Entry 6LEJ (X-ray diffraction, 2.62 A resolution); this record covers chains A and B.

Chain A:
Name: Beta-D-glucuronidase
Organism: Escherichia coli
Notes: EC 3.2.1.31
Reference sequence: W8SYR0 (W8SYR0_ECOLX); numbering as in UniProt (aligned over 1-603)
Amino-acid sequence (606 residues; row label = number of the first residue in the row; numbers below 1 keep their minus sign (Gly-2 is residue -2)):
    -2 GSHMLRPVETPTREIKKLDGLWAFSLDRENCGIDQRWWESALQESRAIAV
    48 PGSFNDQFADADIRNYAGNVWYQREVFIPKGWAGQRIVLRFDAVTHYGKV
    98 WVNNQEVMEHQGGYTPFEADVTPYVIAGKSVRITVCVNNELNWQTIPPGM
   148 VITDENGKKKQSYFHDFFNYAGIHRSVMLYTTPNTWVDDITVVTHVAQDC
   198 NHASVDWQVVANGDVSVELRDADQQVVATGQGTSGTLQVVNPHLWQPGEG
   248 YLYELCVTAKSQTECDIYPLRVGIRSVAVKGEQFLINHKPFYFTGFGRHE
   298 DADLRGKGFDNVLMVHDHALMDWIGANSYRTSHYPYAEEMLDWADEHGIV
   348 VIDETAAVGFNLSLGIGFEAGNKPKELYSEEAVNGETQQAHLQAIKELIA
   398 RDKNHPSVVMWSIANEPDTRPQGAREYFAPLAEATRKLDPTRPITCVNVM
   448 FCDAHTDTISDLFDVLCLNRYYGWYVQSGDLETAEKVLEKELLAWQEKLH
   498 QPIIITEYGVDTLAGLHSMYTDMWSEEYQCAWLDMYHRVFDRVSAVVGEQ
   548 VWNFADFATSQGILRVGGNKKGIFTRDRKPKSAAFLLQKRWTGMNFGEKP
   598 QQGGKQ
Disordered / not traced: 367-368, 600-603
Differences from the reference sequence: expression tag (-2 to 0)
Ligand contacts: CKX ((2S,3S,4R,5R)-4,5-bis(oxidanyl)-2-propyl-piperidine-3-carboxylic acid): Asp163, His330, Leu361, Asn412, Glu413, Met447, Phe448, Asn466, Tyr468, Tyr472, Glu504, Trp549, Phe554, Arg562, Asn566, Lys568
What the authors report for this chain:
  - catalytic residues: Glu413, Glu504 (citing earlier work)
  - binding site for CKX: Glu413, Phe448, Glu504
  - specificity-determining residues: Phe448 (proposed by the authors, not directly observed)

Chain B:
Name: Beta-D-glucuronidase
Organism: Escherichia coli
Notes: EC 3.2.1.31
Reference sequence: W8SYR0 (W8SYR0_ECOLX); residues 1-603 here = UniProt positions 1-603
Amino-acid sequence (603 residues; numbered 1 to 603; the number before each row is that of its first residue):
     1 MLRPVETPTREIKKLDGLWAFSLDRENCGIDQRWWESALQESRAIAVPGS
    51 FNDQFADADIRNYAGNVWYQREVFIPKGWAGQRIVLRFDAVTHYGKVWVN
   101 NQEVMEHQGGYTPFEADVTPYVIAGKSVRITVCVNNELNWQTIPPGMVIT
   151 DENGKKKQSYFHDFFNYAGIHRSVMLYTTPNTWVDDITVVTHVAQDCNHA
   201 SVDWQVVANGDVSVELRDADQQVVATGQGTSGTLQVVNPHLWQPGEGYLY
   251 ELCVTAKSQTECDIYPLRVGIRSVAVKGEQFLINHKPFYFTGFGRHEDAD
   301 LRGKGFDNVLMVHDHALMDWIGANSYRTSHYPYAEEMLDWADEHGIVVID
   351 ETAAVGFNLSLGIGFEAGNKPKELYSEEAVNGETQQAHLQAIKELIARDK
   401 NHPSVVMWSIANEPDTRPQGAREYFAPLAEATRKLDPTRPITCVNVMFCD
   451 AHTDTISDLFDVLCLNRYYGWYVQSGDLETAEKVLEKELLAWQEKLHQPI
   501 IITEYGVDTLAGLHSMYTDMWSEEYQCAWLDMYHRVFDRVSAVVGEQVWN
   551 FADFATSQGILRVGGNKKGIFTRDRKPKSAAFLLQKRWTGMNFGEKPQQG
   601 GKQ
Disordered / not traced: 196-199, 238-244, 367-368, 601-603
Ligand contacts: CKX ((2S,3S,4R,5R)-4,5-bis(oxidanyl)-2-propyl-piperidine-3-carboxylic acid): Asp163, His330, Leu361, Asn412, Glu413, Phe448, Tyr468, Tyr472, Glu504, Trp549, Phe554, Arg562, Asn566, Lys568

Chain A / chain B interface:
Contacting residue pairs (54; chain A residue first):
  Glu6(A) - Asp16(B)
  Thr7(A) - Phe74(B)
  Pro8(A) - Lys77(B)  hydrogen bond (backbone-side chain)
  Thr9(A) - Lys77(B)
  Arg10(A) - Phe74(B)
  Ile12(A) - Glu11(B)
  Ile12(A) - Ile12(B)  hydrophobic
  Lys13(A) - Leu15(B)
  Asp16(A) - Asn308(B)
  Gly17(A) - Asn308(B)
  Leu18(A) - Asn308(B)
  Ala44(A) - Val312(B)
  Ala44(A) - Trp340(B)  hydrophobic
  Ala46(A) - Asn308(B)
  Ala46(A) - Val309(B)
  Asp53(A) - His313(B)  hydrogen bond (backbone-side chain)
  Gln54(A) - Val312(B)
  Gln54(A) - His313(B)
  Phe55(A) - Val312(B)  hydrophobic
  Phe55(A) - Ala316(B)
  Ala56(A) - His313(B)
  Ala56(A) - Leu317(B)  hydrophobic
  Phe74(A) - Glu6(B)
  Phe74(A) - Thr7(B)
  Pro76(A) - Arg10(B)
  Lys77(A) - Arg10(B)
  Gly78(A) - Gly78(B)
  Asp300(A) - Asp574(B)
  Leu301(A) - Val309(B)
  Leu301(A) - Leu310(B)  hydrophobic
  Leu301(A) - His313(B)
  Arg302(A) - Asp307(B)  salt bridge
  Arg302(A) - Val309(B)
  Asp307(A) - Arg302(B)  salt bridge
  Asn308(A) - Gly17(B)
  Asn308(A) - Leu18(B)
  Val309(A) - Ala46(B)  hydrophobic
  Val309(A) - Pro48(B)
  Val309(A) - Gln54(B)
  Val309(A) - Leu301(B)
  Val309(A) - Arg302(B)
  Met311(A) - Leu18(B)  hydrophobic
  Val312(A) - Ala44(B)
  Val312(A) - Gln54(B)
  Val312(A) - Phe55(B)  hydrophobic
  His313(A) - Asp53(B)
  His313(A) - Gln54(B)  hydrogen bond (backbone-backbone)
  His313(A) - Ala56(B)
  His313(A) - Leu301(B)
  Ala316(A) - Phe55(B)
  Leu317(A) - Ala56(B)  hydrophobic
  Trp340(A) - Leu18(B)  hydrophobic
  Trp340(A) - Ala44(B)  hydrophobic
  Asp574(A) - Asp300(B)
Interface residues without a listed pair, chain A (39 interface residues in all): Arg43, Ile45, Pro48, Gln82, Leu310, Arg575
Interface residues without a listed pair, chain B (39 interface residues in all): Lys13, Arg43, Ile45, Arg71, Gly125, Met311, Arg575

Summary:
Chain A and chain B each contribute 39 residues to their interface; the contacts include 3 hydrogen bonds and
2 salt bridges. Polar pairs include Arg302(A)-Asp307(B), Asp307(A)-Arg302(B) and Pro8(A)-Lys77(B). Ligands of
chain A: compound CKX. The paper reports catalytic residues Glu413(A) and Glu504(A); a binding site for CKX at
Glu413(A), Phe448(A) and Glu504(A).
Chain A is Beta-D-glucuronidase and chain B is Beta-D-glucuronidase, both from Escherichia coli; the
structure, Structure of E. coli beta-glucuronidase complex with C6-propyl uronic isofagomine, was determined
by X-ray diffraction, deposited together with 6LEM.
